PDB entry 8HXY | electron microscopy, 3.10 A resolution | chains C and J of the 15 polymer chains in the assembly

== Chain C ==
Name: Histone H2A
From: Xenopus laevis
Reference sequence: Q6AZJ8 (Q6AZJ8_XENLA); residues 1-129 here correspond to UniProt positions 2-130 (UniProt number = residue number + 1)
Chain sequence (129 residues; each row starts with the number of its first residue):
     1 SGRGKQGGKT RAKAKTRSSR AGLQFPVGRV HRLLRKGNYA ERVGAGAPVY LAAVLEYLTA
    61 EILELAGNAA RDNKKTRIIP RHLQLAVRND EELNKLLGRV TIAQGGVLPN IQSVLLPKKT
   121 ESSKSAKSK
Not modelled in the structure: 1-10, 120-129

== Chain J ==
Molecule: 352-nt DNA strand
Sequence (352 nucleotides; numbered 1 to 352; the number before each row is that of its first residue):
     1 ATCGCTGTTC AATACATGCA CAGGATGTAT ATATCTGACA CGTGCCTGGA GACTAGGGAG
    61 TAATCCCCTT GGCGGTTAAA ACGCGGGGGA CAGCGCGTAC GTGCGTTTAA GCGGTGCTAG
   121 AGCTGTCTAC GACCAATTGA GCGGCCTCGG CACCGGGATT CTCCAGTCTA GAACTGGCAG
   181 TACTTTCAAT ACATGCACAG GATGTATATA TCTGACACGT GCCTGGAGAC TAGGGAGTAA
   241 TCCCCTTGGC GGTTAAAACG CGGGGGACAG CGCGTACGTG CGTTTAAGCG GTGCTAGAGC
   301 TGTCTACGAC CAATTGAGCG GCCTCGGCAC CGGGATTCTC GATATCGAAT TC
Not modelled in the structure: 1-10, 181-352

== How chain C and chain J interact ==
Pairs across the interface (19):
  Arg11(C) - DG49(J)  base contact
  Arg11(C) - DA50(J)  hydrogen bond to the base
  Arg11(C) - DG51(J)  hydrogen bond to the sugar
  Ala12(C) - DG51(J)  hydrogen bond to the phosphate
  Ala12(C) - DA52(J)  phosphate contact
  Lys13(C) - DG51(J)  phosphate contact
  Ala14(C) - DA50(J)  phosphate contact
  Ala14(C) - DG51(J)  phosphate contact
  Lys15(C) - DA50(J)  phosphate contact
  Lys15(C) - DG51(J)  salt bridge to the phosphate
  Thr16(C) - DA50(J)  phosphate contact
  Arg17(C) - DA50(J)  salt bridge to the phosphate
  Arg20(C) - DG51(J)  salt bridge to the phosphate
  Gly28(C) - DG49(J)  phosphate contact
  Gly28(C) - DA50(J)  phosphate contact
  Arg29(C) - DG49(J)  phosphate contact
  Arg32(C) - DG48(J)  sugar contact
  Arg32(C) - DG49(J)  salt bridge to the phosphate
  Arg77(C) - DC39(J)  sugar contact
Other interface residues (no listed pair), chain C (13 interface residues in all): Arg42
Other interface residues (no listed pair), chain J (8 interface residues in all): DA40, DG58

== Overview ==
Chain C and chain J form an interface of 13 and 8 residues respectively, with 3 hydrogen bonds and 4 salt
bridges. Polar contacts include Arg11(C)-DA50(J), Arg11(C)-DG51(J) and Ala12(C)-DG51(J).
Chain C is Histone H2A (Xenopus laevis) and chain J is a 352-nt DNA strand; the structure, Cryo-EM structure
of the histone deacetylase complex Rpd3S in complex with nucleosome, was determined by electron microscopy,
deposited together with 8HXX, 8HXZ, 8HY0 and 8JHO.
